Entry 8VQH (electron microscopy, 2.70 A resolution); this record covers chains A and B of the 4 polymer chains in the assembly.

Chain A:
Molecule: Light-independent protochlorophyllide reductase subunit N
From: Cereibacter sphaeroides
Notes: EC 1.3.7.7
UniProtKB: B9KK24 (BCHN_CERSK); residue numbers follow UniProt; this construct covers 1-428
Chain sequence (428 residues; numbered 1 to 428; the number before each row is that of its first residue):
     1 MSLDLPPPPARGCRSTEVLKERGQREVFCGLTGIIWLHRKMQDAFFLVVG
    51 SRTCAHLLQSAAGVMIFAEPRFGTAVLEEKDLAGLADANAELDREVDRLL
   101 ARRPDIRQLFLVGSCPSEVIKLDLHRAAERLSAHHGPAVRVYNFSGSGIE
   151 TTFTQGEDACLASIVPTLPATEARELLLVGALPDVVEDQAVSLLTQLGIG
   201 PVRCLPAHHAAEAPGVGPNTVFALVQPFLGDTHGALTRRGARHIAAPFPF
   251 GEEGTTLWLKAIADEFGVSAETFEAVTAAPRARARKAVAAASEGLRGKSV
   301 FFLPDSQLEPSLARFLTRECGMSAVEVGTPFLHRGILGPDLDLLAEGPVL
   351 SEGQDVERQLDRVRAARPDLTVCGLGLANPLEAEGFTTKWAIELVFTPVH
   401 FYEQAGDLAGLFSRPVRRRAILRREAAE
Not modelled in the structure: 1-20, 425-428
Ion coordination: 4Fe-4S cluster Fe: Cys29 (shared with Asp36(B) of chain B)
Residues lining bound ligands: 4Fe-4S cluster (SF4): Cys29, Leu31, Thr53, Cys54, Leu57, Ser114, Cys115, Pro116, Gly146, Ser147, Gly148
Curated features (UniProtKB/Swiss-Prot):
  - binding site ([4Fe-4S] cluster): Cys29, Cys54, Cys115

Chain B:
Molecule: Light-independent protochlorophyllide reductase subunit B
From: Cereibacter sphaeroides
Notes: EC 1.3.7.7
UniProtKB: chimeric construct of Q12306, Q9Z5D9: residues -95 to 0 from Q12306 (SMT3_YEAST) positions 1-96 (UniProt number = residue number + 96); residues 1-534 from Q9Z5D9 positions 1-534 (same numbers)
Chain sequence (630 residues; numbered -95 to 534; the number before each row is that of its first residue; numbers below 1 keep their minus sign (Met-95 is residue -95)):
   -95 MSDSEVNQEAKPEVKPEVKPETHINLKVSDGSSEIFFKIKKTTPLRRLME
   -45 AFAKRQGKEMDSLRFLYDGIRIQADQTPEDLDMEDNDIIEAHREQIMKLT
     5 LWTYEGPPHVGAMRVATGMTGMHYVLHAPQGDTYADLLFTMIERRGKRPP
    55 VSYTTFQARDLGSDTAELFQSACRDAYERFQPQAIMVGSSCTAELIQDDT
   105 GGLADALSLPVPVVHLELPSYQRKENFGADESFLQICRKLARPMERTEKV
   155 SCNLLGPTALGFRHRDDILEVTRLLEGMGIAVNAVAPMGASPADIARLGA
   205 AHFNVLLYPETGESAARWAEKTLKQPYTKTVPIGVGATRDFVAEVAALAG
   255 VAPVADDSRLRQPWWSASVDSTYLTGKRVFLFGDATHVIAAARVARDEMG
   305 FEVVGMGCYNREFARPMRAAAKGYGLEALVTDDYLEVEEAIQALAPELIL
   355 GTQMERHIAKRLGIPCAVISAPVHVQDFPARYSPQMGFEGANVLFDTWIH
   405 PLTMGLEEHLLTMFREDFEFHDEAGPSHHGGKAVPASAPRADEAAEALPL
   455 TGAETAEGGSIPPEAVPPAEAAAVPAGEIVWLTDAERELKKIPFFVRGKA
   505 RRNTEKFAAEKGLTRISLETLYEAKAHYAR
Not modelled in the structure: -95 to 0, 420-534
Ion coordination: 4Fe-4S cluster Fe: Asp36 (shared with Cys29(A) of chain A)
Residues lining bound ligands: 4Fe-4S cluster (SF4): Pro33, Gln34, Gly35, Asp36, Thr96
Curated features (UniProtKB/Swiss-Prot):
  - modified residue: Ser-94 (N-acetylserine), Ser-92 (Phosphoserine)
  - active site: Asp274 (Proton donor)
  - binding site ([4Fe-4S] cluster): Asp36
  - binding site (substrate): Gly409, Leu410
Reported in the primary citation:
  - Cu ion coordination: His404
  - mutagenesis - H404A/M408A: abolished catalytic activity
  - conformationally variable residues (order/disorder transition): Met408

Chain A / chain B interface:
Residue-residue contacts (116; chain A residue first):
  Arg22(A) with Thr58(B); Thr59(B), hydrogen bond (side chain-backbone); Phe60(B); Gln61(B), hydrogen bond; Asp64(B), salt bridge; Leu72(B)
  Gly23(A) with Thr59(B), hydrogen bond (backbone-side chain)
  Gln24(A) with Thr37(B); Val55(B); Ser56(B); Tyr57(B); Thr59(B)
  Arg25(A) with Gln34(B), hydrogen bond; Thr37(B); Thr59(B); Gln61(B)
  Glu26(A) with Thr37(B); Asp40(B)
  Val27(A) with Gln34(B); Gly35(B); Thr37(B)
  Phe28(A) with Gly35(B); Tyr38(B), hydrophobic; Leu41(B), hydrophobic
  Cys29(A) with Gly35(B)
  Leu47(A) with Leu3(B), hydrophobic
  Ser51(A) with Cys95(B), hydrogen bond; Tyr125(B)
  Arg52(A) with Thr7(B), hydrogen bond; Glu9(B); Pro11(B); Lys128(B); Asp336(B), salt bridge
  Thr53(A) with Pro11(B); His13(B); Asp36(B); Tyr38(B), hydrogen bond (backbone-side chain); Cys95(B), hydrogen bond
  His56(A) with Thr7(B); Gly10(B); Pro11(B); Val14(B); Tyr38(B), hydrogen bond; Leu42(B)
  Leu57(A) with Gly35(B); Tyr38(B), hydrophobic
  Gln59(A) with Leu5(B); Trp6(B); Thr7(B), hydrogen bond (side chain-backbone)
  Ser60(A) with Leu42(B)
  Ile66(A) with Leu5(B); Trp6(B), hydrophobic
  Phe67(A) with Trp6(B), hydrophobic; Gln357(B); Met358(B), hydrophobic; His361(B); His378(B)
  Glu69(A) with Arg365(B), salt bridge
  Pro70(A) with Leu5(B), hydrophobic
  Phe72(A) with Leu5(B)
  Gly73(A) with Leu3(B); Thr4(B)
  Thr74(A) with Lys2(B); Leu3(B); Thr4(B), hydrogen bond (backbone-backbone)
  Ala75(A) with Met1(B); Lys2(B)
  Val76(A) with Met1(B), hydrogen bond (backbone-backbone); Lys2(B), hydrogen bond (backbone-backbone); Thr4(B)
  Leu77(A) with Met1(B), hydrophobic; Tyr125(B)
  Glu78(A) with Met1(B), hydrogen bond (side chain-backbone); Lys2(B)
  Glu79(A) with Gln126(B)
  Asp81(A) with Met1(B), hydrogen bond (side chain-backbone)
  Leu82(A) with Leu99(B), hydrophobic; Tyr125(B), hydrophobic
  Ala88(A) with Met1(B)
  Glu91(A) with Met1(B)
  Leu92(A) with Met1(B)
  Glu95(A) with Met1(B); Lys2(B); Leu3(B)
  Cys115(A) with Thr96(B)
  Pro116(A) with Thr96(B); Leu99(B), hydrophobic; Tyr125(B)
  Val119(A) with Thr96(B); Leu99(B), hydrophobic; Ile100(B), hydrophobic
  Gly148(A) with Gln34(B), hydrogen bond (backbone-side chain)
  Ile149(A) with Pro33(B), hydrophobic; Phe60(B); Gln61(B); Ala62(B), hydrogen bond (backbone-backbone)
  Glu150(A) with Ala62(B)
  Thr151(A) with Gln34(B)
  Thr152(A) with Gln34(B)
  Glu357(A) with Arg52(B), salt bridge; Arg83(B), salt bridge; Phe84(B)
  Leu360(A) with Arg52(B)
  Asp361(A) with Arg83(B), salt bridge
  Leu375(A) with Leu41(B), hydrophobic; Thr44(B), hydrogen bond (backbone-side chain); Met45(B), hydrophobic
  Gly376(A) with Thr44(B); Arg52(B)
  Leu377(A) with Arg52(B)
  Asn379(A) with Thr44(B), hydrogen bond (side chain-backbone); Gly50(B)
  Pro380(A) with Thr44(B); Gly50(B); Arg52(B)
  Ala383(A) with Gly50(B)
Interface residues without a listed pair, chain A (60 interface residues in all): Phe45, Val49, Gly63, Val64, Leu99, Arg102, Ile120, Val356, Arg364
Interface residues without a listed pair, chain B (55 interface residues in all): Arg48, Arg49, Lys51, Ser94, Ser124

In short:
The interface between chain A and chain B involves 60 residues on one side and 55 on the other; the contacts
include 19 hydrogen bonds and 6 salt bridges. Among the polar pairs are Arg22(A)-Asp64(B), Arg52(A)-Asp336(B)
and Glu69(A)-Arg365(B). From the paper: H404A/M408A of chain B abolish catalytic activity; Cu ion coordination
by His404(B).
Here chain A is Light-independent protochlorophyllide reductase subunit N and chain B is Light-independent
protochlorophyllide reductase subunit B, both from Cereibacter sphaeroides. Entry 8VQH (CryoEM structure of
BchN-BchB electron acceptor component protein of DPOR) was determined by electron microscopy together with
9BUO, 9E7H, 9EFU, 8VQI and 8VQJ from the same study.
